1E6V - chains A and E of the 6 polymer chains in the assembly; structure by X-ray diffraction, 2.70 A resolution.

[Chain A]
Protein: Methyl-coenzyme M reductase I alpha subunit
From: Methanopyrus kandleri
UniProt: Q49605 (MCRA_METKA); numbering as in UniProt (aligned over 1-553)
Amino-acid sequence (553 residues; row label = number of the first residue in the row):
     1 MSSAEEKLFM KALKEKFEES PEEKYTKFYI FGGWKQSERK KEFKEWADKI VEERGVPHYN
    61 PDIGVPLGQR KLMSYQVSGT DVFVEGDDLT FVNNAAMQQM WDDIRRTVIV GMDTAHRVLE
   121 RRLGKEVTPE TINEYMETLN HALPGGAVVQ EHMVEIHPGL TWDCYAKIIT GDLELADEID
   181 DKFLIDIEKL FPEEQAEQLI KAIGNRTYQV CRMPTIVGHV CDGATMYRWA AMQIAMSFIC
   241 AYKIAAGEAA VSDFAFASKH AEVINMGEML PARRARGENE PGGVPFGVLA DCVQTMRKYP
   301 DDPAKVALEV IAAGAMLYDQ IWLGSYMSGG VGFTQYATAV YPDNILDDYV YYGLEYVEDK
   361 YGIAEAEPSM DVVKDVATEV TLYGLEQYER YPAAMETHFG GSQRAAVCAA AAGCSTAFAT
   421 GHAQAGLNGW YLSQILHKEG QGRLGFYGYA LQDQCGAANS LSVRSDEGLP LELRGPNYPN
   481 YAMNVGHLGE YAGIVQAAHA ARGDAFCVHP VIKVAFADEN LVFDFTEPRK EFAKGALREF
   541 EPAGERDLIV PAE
Unresolved in the structure: 1-7, 553
Bound ions: factor 430 Ni: Q150 (together with 1-thioethanesulfonic acid)
Residues lining bound ligands:
  - 1-thioethanesulfonic acid (COM): Y336, F446, Y447
  - factor 430 (F43), molecule 1: G146, A147, V148, V149, Q150, M153, V154, M232, Q233, M236, I239, A246, G247
  - factor 430 (F43), molecule 2: G329, G330, V331, G332, F333, T334, Q335, Y336, F399, G400, G401, S402, Q403, G445, F446
  - Coenzyme B (TP7), molecule 1: R228, K259, H260
  - Coenzyme B (TP7), molecule 2: R273, R274, L323, M327, S328, F333, F446, A482, M483, N484, V485

[Chain E]
Protein: Methyl-coenzyme M reductase I beta subunit
From: Methanopyrus kandleri
UniProt: Q49601 (Q49601); residues 1-443 here = UniProt positions 1-443
Amino-acid sequence (443 residues; numbered 1 to 443; the number before each row is that of its first residue):
     1 MAREAKDTVD LYDDRGNCVA EEVPIEVLSP MRNEAIQSIV NDIKRTVAVD LEGIENALQN
    61 ATVGGKGMKI PGREMDVDIV DNAEAIADEI EKMIRVYQDD DTNVEPMYDG KRLLVQLPSE
   121 RVKVMADPYS GTLQAGMAVV HAIIDVCEVD MWDANMVKAA VFGRYPQTID YFGGNVASML
   181 DVPMKQEGVG YALRNIMVNH IVAATRKNTM QAVCLAATLQ QTAMFEMGDA LGPFERLHLL
   241 GYAYQGLNAD NMVYDIVKKH GKEGTVGTVV REVVERALED GVIEVKEELP SFKVYKANDM
   301 DLWNAYAAAG LVAAVMVNQG AARAAQGVSA TILYYNDLLE YETGLPGVDF GRAEGTAVGF
   361 SFFSHSIYGG GGPGIFHGNH IVTRHSKGFA IPPVAAAMAL DAGTQMFSPE VTSKLIGDVF
   421 GEIDEFREPM KYITEAAAEE AKR
Unresolved in the structure: 1-6, 443
Sequence notes: cloning artifact (49, 98, 220)
Residues lining bound ligands:
  - 1-thioethanesulfonic acid (COM): F362, S366, Y368
  - factor 430 (F43): S366, I367, Y368
  - Coenzyme B (TP7): F362, F363, Y368, G369, G370, H380, I381, V382

[Interface between chain A and chain E]
Pairs across the interface (95; chain A residue first):
  R121(A) - M406(E)
  R122(A) - T404(E)  hydrogen bond (side chain-backbone)
  R122(A) - Q405(E)
  Q198(A) - P71(E)
  M232(A) - I367(E)
  M232(A) - Y368(E)  hydrophobic
  A235(A) - I367(E)  hydrophobic
  I239(A) - I367(E)  hydrophobic
  G247(A) - H365(E)
  E248(A) - H365(E)  hydrogen bond (backbone-backbone)
  A249(A) - Q326(E)
  A249(A) - S364(E)
  A249(A) - H365(E)
  V251(A) - S366(E)
  V251(A) - I367(E)
  S252(A) - S364(E)  hydrogen bond (side chain-backbone)
  S252(A) - H365(E)
  S252(A) - S366(E)
  S252(A) - G371(E)  hydrogen bond (side chain-backbone)
  S252(A) - G372(E)
  D253(A) - M406(E)
  D253(A) - F407(E)
  A255(A) - I367(E)
  A255(A) - G369(E)
  F256(A) - G370(E)
  F256(A) - F407(E)  hydrophobic
  K259(A) - Y368(E)  hydrogen bond (side chain-backbone)
  K259(A) - G369(E)
  H260(A) - K66(E)  hydrogen bond (backbone-side chain)
  A261(A) - K66(E)
  A261(A) - F407(E)  hydrophobic
  V263(A) - K66(E)  hydrogen bond (backbone-side chain)
  E268(A) - R164(E)  salt bridge
  E268(A) - T168(E)
  P271(A) - I169(E)
  G282(A) - Q167(E)  hydrogen bond (backbone-side chain)
  G283(A) - Q167(E)
  V288(A) - M68(E)  hydrophobic
  P368(A) - W152(E)
  S369(A) - W152(E)
  M370(A) - W152(E)
  H422(A) - R73(E)  hydrogen bond
  H422(A) - W152(E)  hydrogen bond (side chain-backbone)
  H422(A) - D153(E)  salt bridge
  Q424(A) - R73(E)
  Q424(A) - N155(E)
  A425(A) - W152(E)  hydrophobic
  N428(A) - W152(E)
  L461(A) - M151(E)
  L461(A) - W152(E)  hydrophobic
  V463(A) - M137(E)
  V463(A) - H141(E)
  V463(A) - A154(E)  hydrophobic
  V463(A) - K158(E)
  R464(A) - M137(E)
  R464(A) - K158(E)  hydrogen bond (backbone-side chain)
  S465(A) - M137(E)
  S465(A) - K158(E)  hydrogen bond (backbone-side chain)
  S465(A) - Y165(E)
  D466(A) - P166(E)
  G468(A) - K158(E)
  G468(A) - Y165(E)
  L469(A) - G163(E)
  L469(A) - R164(E)
  L469(A) - Y165(E)
  L469(A) - P166(E)
  P470(A) - I70(E)  hydrophobic
  P470(A) - N155(E)
  E472(A) - I70(E)
  E472(A) - R73(E)  salt bridge
  L473(A) - M68(E)  hydrophobic
  L473(A) - A159(E)  hydrophobic
  L473(A) - Q167(E)
  R474(A) - Q167(E)
  G475(A) - Q167(E)  hydrogen bond (backbone-side chain)
  P476(A) - Q167(E)
  N477(A) - P166(E)  hydrogen bond (side chain-backbone)
  N477(A) - Q167(E)  hydrogen bond (side chain-backbone)
  Y478(A) - P166(E)  hydrophobic
  Y478(A) - Q167(E)  hydrogen bond (backbone-side chain)
  P479(A) - P166(E)
  H499(A) - P71(E)
  R502(A) - P71(E)
  R502(A) - G72(E)
  D504(A) - P71(E)
  F506(A) - K69(E)
  F506(A) - P71(E)
  C507(A) - K69(E)
  C507(A) - I70(E)
  C507(A) - P71(E)
  V508(A) - M68(E)
  V508(A) - K69(E)  hydrogen bond (backbone-backbone)
  H509(A) - K66(E)
  H509(A) - M68(E)
  P510(A) - G67(E)
Also at the interface, not in a pair above, chain A (67 interface residues in all): T114, V118, A202, R206, M236, E262, M269, L270, V284, P285, V373, A423, S462
Also at the interface, not in a pair above, chain E (46 interface residues in all): V63, G64, L133, V140, M156, F172, F363, I375

[In short]
67 residues of chain A and 46 residues of chain E are in contact; the contacts include 17 hydrogen bonds and 3
salt bridges. Polar contacts include E268(A)-R164(E), H422(A)-D153(E) and E472(A)-R73(E).
Here chain A is Methyl-coenzyme M reductase I alpha subunit and chain E is Methyl-coenzyme M reductase I beta
subunit, both from Methanopyrus kandleri. Entry 1E6V (Methyl-coenzyme M reductase from Methanopyrus kandleri)
was determined by X-ray diffraction (same publication as 1E6Y).
